Entry 5JPR (X-ray diffraction, 1.81 A resolution); this record covers chain A.

[Chain A]
Molecule: Ascorbate peroxidase
Source organism: Glycine max
Notes: EC 1.11.1.11
Reference sequence: Q43758 (Q43758_SOYBN); numbering as in UniProt (aligned over 2-250)
Sequence (261 residues; each row starts with the number of its first residue; numbers below 1 keep their minus sign (Met-10 is residue -10)):
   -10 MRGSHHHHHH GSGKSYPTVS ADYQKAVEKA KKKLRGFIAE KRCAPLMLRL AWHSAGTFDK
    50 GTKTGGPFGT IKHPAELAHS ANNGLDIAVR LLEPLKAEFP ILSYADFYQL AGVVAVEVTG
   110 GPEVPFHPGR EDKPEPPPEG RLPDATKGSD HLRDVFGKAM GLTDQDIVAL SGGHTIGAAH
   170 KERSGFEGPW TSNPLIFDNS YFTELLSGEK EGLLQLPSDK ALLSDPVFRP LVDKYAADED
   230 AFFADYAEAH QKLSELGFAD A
Not modelled in the structure: -10 to 1, 250
Construct notes: initiating methionine (-10); expression tag (-9 to 1)
Metal / ion sites: heme Fe near His163 (its only coordinating residue here); K+: Thr164, Thr180, Asn182, Ile185, Asp187
Residues lining bound ligands: heme (HEM): Pro34, Leu35, Leu37, Arg38, Trp41, Pro132, Asp133, Ala134, Leu141, Phe145, Leu159, Ser160, Gly162, His163, Ile165, Gly166, Ala167, Ala168, His169, Arg172, Ser173, Gly174, Phe175, Trp179, Leu205, Ser207, Tyr235
From the paper describing this entry:
  - conformationally variable residues (side-chain flip): Arg38
  - catalytic residues: His42

[Overview]
Ligands of chain A: heme. The K+ site is built by Thr164, Thr180, Asn182, Ile185 and Asp187. The paper reports
the catalytic residue His42; conformational variability at Arg38.
Chain A is Ascorbate peroxidase (Glycine max); the structure, Neutron Structure of Compound II of Ascorbate
Peroxidase, was determined by X-ray diffraction (same publication as 5JQR).
